PDB entry 5LE1 | X-ray diffraction, 1.40 A resolution | chain A

# Chain A
Protein: Metallo-beta-lactamase VIM-2
Source organism: Pseudomonas aeruginosa
UniProtKB: Q9K2N0 (Q9K2N0_PSEAI); numbering as in UniProt (aligned over 1-266)
Amino-acid sequence (266 residues; row label = number of the first residue in the row):
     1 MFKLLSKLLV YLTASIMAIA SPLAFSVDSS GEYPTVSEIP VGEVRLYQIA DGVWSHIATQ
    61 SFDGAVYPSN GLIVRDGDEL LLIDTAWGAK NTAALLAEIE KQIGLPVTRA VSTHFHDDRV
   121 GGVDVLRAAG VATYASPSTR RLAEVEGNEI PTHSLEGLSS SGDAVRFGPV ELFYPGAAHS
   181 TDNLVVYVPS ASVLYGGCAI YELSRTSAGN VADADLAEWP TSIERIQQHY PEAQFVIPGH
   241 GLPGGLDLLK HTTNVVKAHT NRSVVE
Disordered / not traced: 1-30, 262-266
Metal / ion sites: Zn2+ site 1: His114, His116, His179; Zn2+ site 2: Asp118, Cys198, His240
Residues lining bound ligands: 6UW (2-[(2-chloranyl-6-fluoranyl-phenyl)methyl]-3-oxidanylidene-1H-isoindole-4-carboxylic acid): Phe62, Tyr67, Trp87, His116, Asp117, Asp118, His179, Arg205, Gly209, Asn210, His240

# Summary
Bound to chain A: compound 6UW. His114, His116 and His179 coordinate Zn2+ site 1. The Zn2+ site 2 is built by
Asp118, Cys198 and His240.
Chain A is Metallo-beta-lactamase VIM-2 (Pseudomonas aeruginosa); the structure, VIM-2 metallo-beta-lactamase
in complex with 2-(2-chloro-6-fluorobenzyl)-3-oxoisoindoline-4-carboxylic acid (compound 16), was determined
by X-ray diffraction, deposited together with 5LCA, 5LCF, 5LCH and 5LM6.
